7K8Z - chains A and C of the 7 polymer chains in the assembly; structure by electron microscopy, 3.50 A resolution.

Chain A (and C):
Protein: Spike glycoprotein
Source organism: Severe acute respiratory syndrome coronavirus 2
Notes: chain C of this document is another copy of the same molecule, construct and numbering; everything in this record applies to it too
UniProt: P0DTC2 (SPIKE_SARS2); residues 1-1213 here = UniProt positions 1-1213
Chain sequence (1259 residues; each row starts with the number of its first residue):
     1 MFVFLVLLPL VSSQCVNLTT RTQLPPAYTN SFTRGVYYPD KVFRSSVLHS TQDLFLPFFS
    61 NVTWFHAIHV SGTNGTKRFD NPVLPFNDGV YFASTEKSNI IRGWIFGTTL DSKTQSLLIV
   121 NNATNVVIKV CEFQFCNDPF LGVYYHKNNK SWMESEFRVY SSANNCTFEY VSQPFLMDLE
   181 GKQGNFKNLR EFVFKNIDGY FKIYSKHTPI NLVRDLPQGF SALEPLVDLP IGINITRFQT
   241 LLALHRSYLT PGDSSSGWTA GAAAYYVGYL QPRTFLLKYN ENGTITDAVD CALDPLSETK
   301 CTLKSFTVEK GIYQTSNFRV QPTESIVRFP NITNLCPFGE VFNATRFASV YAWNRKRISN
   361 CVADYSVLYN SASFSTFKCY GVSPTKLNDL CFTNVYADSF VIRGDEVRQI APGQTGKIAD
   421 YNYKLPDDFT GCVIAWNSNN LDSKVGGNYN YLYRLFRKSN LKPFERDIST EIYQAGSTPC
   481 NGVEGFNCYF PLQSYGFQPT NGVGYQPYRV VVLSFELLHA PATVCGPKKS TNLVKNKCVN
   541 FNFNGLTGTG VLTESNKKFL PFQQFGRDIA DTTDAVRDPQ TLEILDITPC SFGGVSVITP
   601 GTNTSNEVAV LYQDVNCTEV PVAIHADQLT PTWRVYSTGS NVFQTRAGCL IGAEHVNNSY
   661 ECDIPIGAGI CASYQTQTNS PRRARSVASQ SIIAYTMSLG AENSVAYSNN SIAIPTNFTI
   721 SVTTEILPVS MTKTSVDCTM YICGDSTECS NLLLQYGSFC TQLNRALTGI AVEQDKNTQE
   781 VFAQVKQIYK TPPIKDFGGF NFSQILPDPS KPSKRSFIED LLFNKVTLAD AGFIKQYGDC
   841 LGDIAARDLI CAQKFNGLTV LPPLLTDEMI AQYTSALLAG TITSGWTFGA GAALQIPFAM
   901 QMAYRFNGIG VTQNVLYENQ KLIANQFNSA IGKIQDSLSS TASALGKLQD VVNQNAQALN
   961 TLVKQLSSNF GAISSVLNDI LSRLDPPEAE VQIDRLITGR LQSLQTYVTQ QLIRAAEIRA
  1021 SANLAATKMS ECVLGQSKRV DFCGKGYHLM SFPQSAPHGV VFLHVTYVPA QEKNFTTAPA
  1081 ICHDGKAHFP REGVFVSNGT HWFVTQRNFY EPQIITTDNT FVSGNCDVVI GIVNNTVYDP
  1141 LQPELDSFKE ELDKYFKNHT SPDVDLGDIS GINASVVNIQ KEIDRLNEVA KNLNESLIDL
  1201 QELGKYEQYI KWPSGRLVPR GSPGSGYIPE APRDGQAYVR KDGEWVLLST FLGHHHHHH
Unresolved in the structure: 1-26, 70-81, 114-115, 144-164, 173-185, 243-262, 443-447, 471-489, 502, 621-640, 677-689, 812, 828-854, 1148-1259 (chain C: 1-26, 67-80, 144-164, 173-185, 243-263, 445-447, 471-485, 621-640, 677-689, 812, 828-855, 1148-1259)
Differences from the reference sequence: conflict Glu607 (Gln in P0DTC2), Pro986 (Lys in P0DTC2), Pro987 (Val in P0DTC2); expression tag (1214-1259)
UniProt features mapped onto this chain:
  - region: Asn280 to Cys301 (Putative superantigen), Arg403 to Asp405 (Integrin-binding motif), Asn448 to Phe456 (Immunodominant HLA epitope recognized by the CD8+), Pro681 to Ala684 (Putative superantigen), Ser816 to Tyr837 (Fusion peptide 1), Lys835 to Phe855 (Fusion peptide 2), Asp1163 to Glu1202 (Heptad repeat 2)
  - site (Cleavage): Arg685, Ser686, Arg815, Ser816
  - glycosylation: Asn17 (N-linked (GlcNAc...) (complex) asparagine), Asn61 (N-linked (GlcNAc...) (hybrid) asparagine), Asn74 (N-linked (GlcNAc...) (complex) asparagine), Asn122 (N-linked (GlcNAc...) (hybrid) asparagine), Asn149 (N-linked (GlcNAc...) (complex) asparagine), Asn165 (N-linked (GlcNAc...) (complex) asparagine), Asn234 (N-linked (GlcNAc...) (high mannose) asparagine), Asn282 (N-linked (GlcNAc...) (complex) asparagine), Thr323 (O-linked (GalNAc) threonine), Ser325 (O-linked (HexNAc...) serine), Asn331 (N-linked (GlcNAc...) (complex) asparagine), Asn343 (N-linked (GlcNAc...) (complex) asparagine), Asn603 (N-linked (GlcNAc...) (hybrid) asparagine), Asn616 (N-linked (GlcNAc...) (complex) asparagine), Asn657 (N-linked (GlcNAc...) (complex) asparagine), Thr676 (O-linked (GlcNAc...) threonine), Thr678 (O-linked (GlcNAc...) threonine), Asn709 (N-linked (GlcNAc...) (high mannose) asparagine), Asn717 (N-linked (GlcNAc...) (hybrid) asparagine), Asn801 (N-linked (GlcNAc...) (hybrid) asparagine) and 6 more in UniProt
Disulfides: Cys291-Cys301, Cys336-Cys361, Cys379-Cys432, Cys391-Cys525, Cys538-Cys590, Cys617-Cys649, Cys662-Cys671, Cys738-Cys760, Cys743-Cys749, Cys1032-Cys1043, Cys1082-Cys1126
Covalent attachments: N-acetylglucosamine (NAG) linked to Asn61, Asn122, Asn165, Asn234, Asn282, Asn331, Asn603, Asn616, Asn657, Asn709, Asn717, Asn801, Asn1074, Asn1098, Asn1134; glycan linked to Asn343
Reported in the primary citation:
  - mutagenesis - R346S, N439K, N440K: decreased binding to C135
  - post-translational modification sites: Asn343

Chain A / chain C interface:
Residue-residue contacts (141):
  Lys41(A) - His519(C)
  Lys41(A) - Ala520(C)
  Val42(A) - Gln563(C)
  Val42(A) - Phe565(C)
  Val42(A) - Arg567(C)
  Phe43(A) - Phe559(C)  hydrophobic
  Phe43(A) - Gln563(C)
  Phe43(A) - Phe565(C)  hydrogen bond (backbone-backbone)
  Phe43(A) - Gly566(C)
  Phe43(A) - Arg567(C)  hydrogen bond (backbone-backbone)
  Val47(A) - Ile569(C)  hydrophobic
  Thr167(A) - Arg466(C)
  Asp198(A) - Pro463(C)
  Tyr200(A) - Arg355(C)  hydrogen bond
  Tyr200(A) - Tyr396(C)
  Pro225(A) - Phe562(C)  hydrophobic
  Pro230(A) - Tyr396(C)
  Ile231(A) - Arg466(C)  hydrogen bond (backbone-side chain)
  Gly232(A) - Phe464(C)
  Gly232(A) - Arg466(C)
  Tyr369(A) - Thr415(C)  hydrogen bond (side chain-backbone)
  Tyr369(A) - Gly416(C)  hydrogen bond (side chain-backbone)
  Ser375(A) - Arg408(C)  hydrogen bond (backbone-side chain)
  Gly413(A) - Pro987(C)
  Asp737(A) - Asn317(C)  hydrogen bond
  Met740(A) - Arg319(C)
  Gln755(A) - Ser968(C)
  Gln755(A) - Asn969(C)  hydrogen bond (backbone-backbone)
  Gln755(A) - Phe970(C)  hydrogen bond (backbone-backbone)
  Gln755(A) - Gly971(C)  hydrogen bond (side chain-backbone)
  Gly757(A) - Ser968(C)
  Ser758(A) - Gln965(C)
  Phe759(A) - Phe970(C)  hydrophobic
  Phe759(A) - Gly999(C)
  Phe759(A) - Ser1003(C)
  Gln762(A) - Thr961(C)
  Gln762(A) - Gln965(C)
  Gln762(A) - Thr1006(C)
  Asn764(A) - Gln314(C)
  Arg765(A) - Gln957(C)
  Arg765(A) - Thr961(C)
  Gln787(A) - Ala701(C)
  Gln787(A) - Asn703(C)  hydrogen bond
  Ile788(A) - Leu699(C)  hydrophobic
  Ile788(A) - Ala701(C)
  Ile788(A) - Glu702(C)
  Ile788(A) - Asn703(C)  hydrogen bond (backbone-backbone)
  Tyr789(A) - Asn703(C)
  Tyr789(A) - Val705(C)  hydrophobic
  Lys790(A) - Glu702(C)
  Lys790(A) - Asn703(C)
  Lys790(A) - Ser704(C)
  Lys790(A) - Val705(C)
  Pro792(A) - Tyr707(C)  hydrophobic
  Asp796(A) - Tyr707(C)  hydrogen bond (backbone-side chain)
  Asp796(A) - Asn709(C)  hydrogen bond
  Phe797(A) - Tyr707(C)
  Phe855(A) - Pro589(C)  hydrophobic
  Asn856(A) - Thr572(C)
  Leu861(A) - Gln613(C)
  Pro863(A) - Ala668(C)  hydrogen bond (backbone-backbone)
  Leu864(A) - Pro665(C)  hydrophobic
  Leu864(A) - Ala668(C)
  Leu864(A) - Gly669(C)  hydrogen bond (backbone-backbone)
  Thr866(A) - Ala668(C)
  Thr866(A) - Gly669(C)
  Met869(A) - Met697(C)  hydrophobic
  Met869(A) - Leu699(C)  hydrophobic
  Gln872(A) - Leu699(C)
  Tyr873(A) - Leu699(C)
  Thr883(A) - Val705(C)
  Thr883(A) - Tyr707(C)
  Ala890(A) - Gly1046(C)
  Ala890(A) - Tyr1047(C)  hydrophobic
  Gly891(A) - Val1068(C)
  Leu894(A) - Ala713(C)
  Leu894(A) - Pro715(C)
  Leu894(A) - Glu1072(C)
  Gln895(A) - Ala706(C)
  Gln895(A) - Tyr707(C)
  Gln895(A) - Ser708(C)
  Gln895(A) - Ser711(C)  hydrogen bond
  Gln895(A) - Ile712(C)  hydrogen bond (side chain-backbone)
  Gln895(A) - Ala713(C)  hydrogen bond (backbone-backbone)
  Ile896(A) - Tyr707(C)
  Ile896(A) - Ile712(C)  hydrophobic
  Pro897(A) - Tyr707(C)
  Pro897(A) - Ser708(C)
  Pro897(A) - Asn709(C)
  Pro897(A) - Asn710(C)
  Pro897(A) - Ser711(C)
  Phe898(A) - Tyr707(C)  hydrogen bond (backbone-side chain)
  Met900(A) - Thr1077(C)
  Met900(A) - Pro1079(C)  hydrophobic
  Tyr904(A) - Val1094(C)
  Tyr904(A) - Arg1107(C)
  Asn907(A) - Arg1107(C)
  Thr912(A) - Phe1121(C)
  Gln913(A) - Phe1089(C)
  Gln913(A) - Pro1090(C)  hydrogen bond (side chain-backbone)
  Gln913(A) - Phe1121(C)
  Asn914(A) - Phe1089(C)
  Asn914(A) - Phe1121(C)
  Asn914(A) - Ser1123(C)  hydrogen bond
  Tyr917(A) - Pro1079(C)
  Tyr917(A) - Phe1089(C)  hydrophobic
  Tyr917(A) - Val1129(C)  hydrophobic
  Glu918(A) - Ser1123(C)  hydrogen bond
  Glu918(A) - Gly1124(C)
  Glu918(A) - Val1128(C)
  Gln920(A) - Ile1130(C)
  Val963(A) - Ala570(C)  hydrophobic
  Leu966(A) - Ala570(C)
  Ser967(A) - Asp571(C)
  Ile973(A) - Gly381(C)
  Ser975(A) - Asp571(C)  hydrogen bond
  Val976(A) - Arg567(C)
  Val976(A) - Asp571(C)
  Asn978(A) - Thr547(C)  hydrogen bond (side chain-backbone)
  Asn978(A) - Gly548(C)
  Leu981(A) - Lys386(C)
  Ser982(A) - Lys386(C)
  Ser982(A) - Thr547(C)
  Arg983(A) - Gly381(C)  hydrogen bond (side chain-backbone)
  Arg983(A) - Val382(C)
  Arg983(A) - Ser383(C)  hydrogen bond (backbone-backbone)
  Arg983(A) - Lys386(C)
  Arg983(A) - Leu390(C)
  Arg983(A) - Leu517(C)
  Leu984(A) - Gly381(C)
  Leu984(A) - Val382(C)  hydrophobic
  Leu984(A) - Ser383(C)
  Leu984(A) - Lys386(C)
  Asp985(A) - Ser383(C)  hydrogen bond
  Leu1012(A) - Gln1010(C)
  Leu1012(A) - Ile1013(C)  hydrophobic
  Thr1027(A) - Arg1039(C)
  Ser1030(A) - Val1040(C)
  Glu1031(A) - Arg1039(C)  salt bridge
  Leu1034(A) - Asp1041(C)
  Arg1039(A) - Arg1039(C)
Also at the interface, not in a pair above, chain A (106 interface residues in all): Tyr38, Ser45, Phe168, Tyr170, Gly199, Glu224, Asn282, Gly283, Phe374, Thr376, Thr385, Gln414, Val503, Tyr756, Gln784, Lys786, Gly857, Pro862, Leu865, Trp886, Thr887, Gly889, Ala892, Glu988, Gln1005, Thr1009, Ile1013, Arg1019, Lys1038, Glu1111, Glu1144, Leu1145
Also at the interface, not in a pair above, chain C (108 interface residues in all): Arg357, Thr430, Glu465, Val503, Gly545, Lys557, Lys558, Leu560, Phe592, Arg646, Ala647, Ile666, Gly667, Cys671, Gly700, Gln1002, Thr1009, Glu1017, Lys1038, Lys1045, Pro1069, Ala1078, Gly1093, Leu1145

In short:
Chain A and chain C form an interface of 106 and 108 residues respectively, with 29 hydrogen bonds and 1 salt
bridge. Polar pairs include Glu1031(A)-Arg1039(C), Tyr200(A)-Arg355(C) and Ile231(A)-Arg466(C). The paper
reports that R346S, N439K and N440K of chain A reduce binding to C135; a modification site at Asn343(A).
Chain A and chain C are both Spike glycoprotein (Severe acute respiratory syndrome coronavirus 2); the
structure, Structure of the SARS-CoV-2 S 2P trimer in complex with the human neutralizing antibody Fab
fragment ..., was determined by electron microscopy together with 7K8O, 7K8P, 7K8R, 7K8S, 7K8V and 7K8W from
the same study.
